Entry 5V9G (X-ray diffraction, 1.95 A resolution); this record covers chain A.

# Chain A
Protein: Phosphoenolpyruvate carboxykinase, cytosolic [GTP]
Source organism: Rattus norvegicus
Notes: EC 4.1.1.32
UniProtKB: P07379 (PCKGC_RAT); residues 1-622 here = UniProt positions 1-622
Sequence (622 residues; numbered 1 to 622; the number before each row is that of its first residue):
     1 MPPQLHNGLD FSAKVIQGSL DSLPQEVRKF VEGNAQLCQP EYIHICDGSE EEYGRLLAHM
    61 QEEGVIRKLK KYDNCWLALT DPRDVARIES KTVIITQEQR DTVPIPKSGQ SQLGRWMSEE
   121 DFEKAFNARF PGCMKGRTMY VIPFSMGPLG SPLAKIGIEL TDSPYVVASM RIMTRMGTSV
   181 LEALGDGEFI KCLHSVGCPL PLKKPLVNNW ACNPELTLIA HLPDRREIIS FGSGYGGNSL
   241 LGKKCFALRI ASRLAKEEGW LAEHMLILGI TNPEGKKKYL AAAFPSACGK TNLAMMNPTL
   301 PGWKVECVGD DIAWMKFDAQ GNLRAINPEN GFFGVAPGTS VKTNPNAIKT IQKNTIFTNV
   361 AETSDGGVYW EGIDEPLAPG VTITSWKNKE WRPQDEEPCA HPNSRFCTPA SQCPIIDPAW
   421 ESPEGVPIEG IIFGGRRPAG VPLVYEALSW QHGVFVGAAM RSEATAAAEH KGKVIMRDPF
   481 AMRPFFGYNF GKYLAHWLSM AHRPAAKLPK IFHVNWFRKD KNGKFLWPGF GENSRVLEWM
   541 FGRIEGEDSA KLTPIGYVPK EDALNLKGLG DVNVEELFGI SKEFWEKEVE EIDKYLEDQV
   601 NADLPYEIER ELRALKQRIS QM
Disordered / not traced: 1-2
Sequence notes: engineered mutation Arg477 (His in P07379)
Metal / ion sites: Na+: Leu79, Asn208; Mn2+ site 1: Lys244, His264, Asp311 (together with GTP, oxalate ion); Mn2+ site 2: Thr291 (together with GTP)
Small-molecule neighbours:
  - GTP (guanosine-5'-triphosphate): His264, Pro285, Ser286, Ala287, Cys288, Gly289, Lys290, Thr291, Asn292, Asp310, Asp311, Phe333, Val335, Pro337, Gly338, Arg405, Arg436, Ala467, Trp516, Phe517, Phe525, Gly529, Phe530, Asn533
  - oxalate ion (OXL): Arg87, Tyr235, Lys243, Lys244, His264, Ser286, Asp311, Phe333, Arg405, Ala467, Phe485

# Overview
Ligands of chain A: GTP and oxalate ion. Leu79 and Asn208 form the Na+ site. The Mn2+ site 1 is built by
Lys244, His264 and Asp311.
Chain A is Phosphoenolpyruvate carboxykinase, cytosolic [GTP] (Rattus norvegicus); the structure, Structure of
the H477R variant of rat cytosolic PEPCK in complex with oxalate and GTP, was determined by X-ray diffraction
together with 5V95, 5V97 and 5V9F from the same study.
